Entry 6C6G (X-ray diffraction, 2.10 A resolution); this record covers chains A and D.

Chain A:
Name: Biuret hydrolase
From: Pseudomonas sp. ADP
Notes: EC 3.5.1.84
UniProt: Q936X3 (ATZE_PSESD); residues 1-457 here = UniProt positions 1-457
Chain sequence (457 residues; row label = number of the first residue in the row):
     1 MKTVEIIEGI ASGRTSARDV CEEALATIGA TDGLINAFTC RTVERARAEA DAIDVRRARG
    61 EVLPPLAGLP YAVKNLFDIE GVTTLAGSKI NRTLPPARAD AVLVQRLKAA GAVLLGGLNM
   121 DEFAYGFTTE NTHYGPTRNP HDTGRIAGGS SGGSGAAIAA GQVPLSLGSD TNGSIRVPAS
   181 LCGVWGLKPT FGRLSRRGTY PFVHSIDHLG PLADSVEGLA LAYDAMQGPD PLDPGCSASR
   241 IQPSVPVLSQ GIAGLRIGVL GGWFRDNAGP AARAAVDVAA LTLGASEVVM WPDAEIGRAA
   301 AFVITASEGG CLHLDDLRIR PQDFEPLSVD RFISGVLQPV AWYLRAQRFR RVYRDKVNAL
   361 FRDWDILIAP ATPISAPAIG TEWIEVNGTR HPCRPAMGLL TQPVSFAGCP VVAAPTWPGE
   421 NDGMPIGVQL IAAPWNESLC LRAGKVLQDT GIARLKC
Modified / non-standard residues: Ser174 (O-[(S)-amino(hydroxy)phosphoryl]-L-serine; SVV)
Curated features (UniProtKB/Swiss-Prot):
  - active site (Charge relay system): Lys74, Ser150
From the paper describing this entry:
  - catalytic residues: Lys74 (proposed by the authors, not directly observed)
  - specificity-determining residues: Phe127 (proposed by the authors, not directly observed)

Chain D:
Name: AtzG
From: Pseudomonas sp. ADP
Chain sequence (68 residues; row label = number of the first residue in the row):
     1 MTETEIFAYI EAASIAIGIP LEPARARAVA HHFSRTALLA EMLESVPLSP ESELAEIYRP
    61 APFPAEDI
Unresolved in the structure: 67-68

Interface between chain A and chain D:
Contacting residue pairs (59):
  Glu295(A) - Met42(D)
  Ile296(A) - Met42(D)
  Ile296(A) - Leu43(D)  hydrophobic
  Ile296(A) - Ser45(D)
  Ile296(A) - Val46(D)  hydrophobic
  Arg298(A) - Leu39(D)
  Ala299(A) - Leu39(D)
  Ala300(A) - Leu43(D)  hydrophobic
  Phe302(A) - Thr36(D)
  Phe302(A) - Leu39(D)  hydrophobic
  Leu314(A) - Ile19(D)  hydrophobic
  Leu317(A) - Ile19(D)  hydrophobic
  Arg318(A) - Ile17(D)  hydrogen bond (side chain-backbone)
  Arg318(A) - Gly18(D)
  Val329(A) - Arg25(D)
  Asp330(A) - Arg25(D)  salt bridge
  Asp330(A) - Ala28(D)
  Asp330(A) - Val29(D)
  Asp330(A) - His32(D)
  Arg331(A) - His32(D)
  Ile333(A) - Ile19(D)  hydrophobic
  Ile333(A) - Val29(D)  hydrophobic
  Ser334(A) - His32(D)
  Ser334(A) - Phe33(D)  hydrogen bond (side chain-backbone)
  Val336(A) - Ile17(D)  hydrophobic
  Leu337(A) - Tyr9(D)  hydrogen bond (backbone-side chain)
  Leu337(A) - Ile10(D)  hydrophobic
  Leu337(A) - Ala13(D)
  Leu337(A) - Ser14(D)
  Leu337(A) - Ile17(D)  hydrophobic
  Leu337(A) - Phe33(D)
  Gln338(A) - Thr36(D)
  Pro339(A) - Tyr9(D)
  Trp342(A) - Phe33(D)  hydrophobic
  Trp342(A) - Thr36(D)
  Trp342(A) - Ala37(D)  hydrophobic
  Trp342(A) - Ala40(D)  hydrophobic
  Trp342(A) - Leu43(D)
  Arg345(A) - Leu43(D)  hydrogen bond (side chain-backbone)
  Arg345(A) - Glu44(D)
  Arg345(A) - Val46(D)  hydrogen bond (side chain-backbone)
  Arg345(A) - Leu48(D)
  Ala346(A) - Leu43(D)  hydrophobic
  Gln347(A) - Leu54(D)
  Gln347(A) - Ala55(D)  hydrogen bond (backbone-backbone)
  Arg348(A) - Leu48(D)
  Arg348(A) - Ser49(D)  hydrogen bond (side chain-backbone)
  Arg348(A) - Pro50(D)
  Arg348(A) - Ser52(D)  hydrogen bond (side chain-backbone)
  Arg348(A) - Glu53(D)
  Arg348(A) - Leu54(D)
  Phe349(A) - Val46(D)  hydrophobic
  Arg351(A) - Glu53(D)  hydrogen bond (side chain-backbone)
  Arg351(A) - Leu54(D)  hydrogen bond (side chain-backbone)
  Arg351(A) - Ala55(D)  hydrogen bond (side chain-backbone)
  Val352(A) - Leu48(D)  hydrophobic
  Arg354(A) - Ala55(D)  hydrogen bond (side chain-backbone)
  Arg354(A) - Glu56(D)  salt bridge
  Pro392(A) - Arg35(D)
Other interface residues (no listed pair), chain A (32 interface residues in all): Asp293, Val303, Leu344, Arg350
Other interface residues (no listed pair), chain D (32 interface residues in all): Leu21, Ile57

Summary:
The chain A/chain D interface involves 32 residues from each chain; the contacts include 12 hydrogen bonds and
2 salt bridges. Polar pairs include Asp330(A)-Arg25(D), Arg354(A)-Glu56(D) and Arg318(A)-Ile17(D). From
UniProt: active-site residues Lys74(A) and Ser150(A) on chain A. From the paper: the catalytic residue
Lys74(A); the specificity determinant Phe127(A).
Chain A is Biuret hydrolase and chain D is AtzG, both from Pseudomonas sp. ADP; the structure, An unexpected
vestigial protein complex reveals the evolutionary origins of an s-triazine catabolic enzyme. Inhibitor bound
..., was determined by X-ray diffraction, deposited together with 6C62.
